Entry 1KIL (X-ray diffraction, 2.30 A resolution); this record covers chains C and D of the 5 polymer chains in the assembly.

# Chain C
Protein: SNAP-25 N-terminal SNARE motif
From: Homo sapiens
Notes: fragment: SNARE motif (11-82); engineered mutation(s): W added at C-terminus
UniProt: P60880 (SN25_HUMAN); residue numbers follow UniProt; this construct covers 10-81
Sequence (74 residues; row label = number of the first residue in the row):
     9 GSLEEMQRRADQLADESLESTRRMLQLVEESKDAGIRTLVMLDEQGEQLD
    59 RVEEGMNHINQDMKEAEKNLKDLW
Unresolved in the structure: 9, 82

# Chain D
Protein: SNAP-25 C-terminal SNARE motif
From: Homo sapiens
Notes: fragment: SNARE motif (141-203); engineered mutation(s): W added at C-terminus
UniProt: P60880 (SN25_HUMAN); numbering as in UniProt (aligned over 139-204)
Sequence (66 residues; each row starts with the number of its first residue):
   139 GSARENEMDENLEQVSGIIGNLRHMALDMGNEIDTQNRQIDRIMEKADSN
   189 KTRIDEANQRATKMLW

# Chain C / chain D interface
Residue-residue contacts (56):
  Asp23(C) - Arg142(D)  salt bridge
  Ser25(C) - Met146(D)
  Leu26(C) - Arg142(D)
  Leu26(C) - Glu145(D)
  Leu26(C) - Met146(D)
  Thr29(C) - Asn149(D)  hydrogen bond
  Thr29(C) - Leu150(D)
  Arg30(C) - Glu145(D)  salt bridge
  Arg30(C) - Asn149(D)
  Met32(C) - Leu150(D)  hydrophobic
  Met32(C) - Val153(D)  hydrophobic
  Leu33(C) - Asn149(D)
  Leu33(C) - Val153(D)  hydrophobic
  Val36(C) - Ile156(D)  hydrophobic
  Val36(C) - Ile157(D)  hydrophobic
  Val36(C) - Leu160(D)  hydrophobic
  Glu37(C) - Ile156(D)
  Ser39(C) - Leu160(D)
  Lys40(C) - Asn159(D)  hydrogen bond
  Lys40(C) - Leu160(D)
  Lys40(C) - Met163(D)
  Gly43(C) - Met163(D)
  Ile44(C) - Met163(D)
  Leu47(C) - Met163(D)  hydrophobic
  Leu47(C) - Asp166(D)
  Leu47(C) - Met167(D)
  Leu50(C) - Glu170(D)
  Leu50(C) - Ile171(D)  hydrophobic
  Leu50(C) - Gln174(D)  hydrogen bond (backbone-side chain)
  Gly54(C) - Gln174(D)
  Leu57(C) - Gln174(D)
  Leu57(C) - Gln177(D)
  Leu57(C) - Ile178(D)  hydrophobic
  Leu57(C) - Ile181(D)
  Asp58(C) - Gln177(D)  hydrogen bond
  Val60(C) - Ile181(D)  hydrophobic
  Glu61(C) - Gln177(D)  hydrogen bond
  Glu61(C) - Arg180(D)  salt bridge
  Glu61(C) - Ile181(D)
  Glu61(C) - Lys184(D)  salt bridge
  Met64(C) - Lys184(D)
  Met64(C) - Ala185(D)  hydrophobic
  Met64(C) - Asn188(D)  hydrogen bond (backbone-side chain)
  Asn65(C) - Lys184(D)  hydrogen bond
  Ile67(C) - Asn188(D)
  Asn68(C) - Asn188(D)  hydrogen bond (backbone-side chain)
  Asn68(C) - Arg191(D)  hydrogen bond
  Met71(C) - Arg191(D)
  Met71(C) - Ile192(D)  hydrophobic
  Met71(C) - Ala195(D)  hydrophobic
  Lys72(C) - Arg191(D)
  Glu75(C) - Arg191(D)  salt bridge
  Glu75(C) - Arg198(D)
  Leu78(C) - Ala195(D)
  Leu78(C) - Arg198(D)
  Leu81(C) - Met202(D)  hydrophobic
Interface residues without a listed pair, chain C (31 interface residues in all): Ala22, Thr46
Interface residues without a listed pair, chain D (30 interface residues in all): Gln152, Ala199

# Summary
Chain C and chain D form an interface of 31 and 30 residues respectively, with 9 hydrogen bonds and 5 salt
bridges. Among the polar pairs are Asp23(C)-Arg142(D), Arg30(C)-Glu145(D) and Glu61(C)-Arg180(D).
Here chain C is SNAP-25 N-terminal SNARE motif and chain D is SNAP-25 C-terminal SNARE motif, both from Homo
sapiens. Entry 1KIL (Three-dimensional structure of the complexin/SNARE complex) was determined by X-ray
diffraction.
